3TE5 - chains A and C of the 3 polymer chains in the assembly; structure by X-ray diffraction, 2.50 A resolution.

# Chain A
Protein: Carbon catabolite-derepressing protein kinase
From: Saccharomyces cerevisiae
Notes: EC 2.7.11.1
UniProtKB: P06782 (SNF1_YEAST); residues 457-633 here = UniProt positions 457-633
Chain sequence (179 residues; row label = number of the first residue in the row):
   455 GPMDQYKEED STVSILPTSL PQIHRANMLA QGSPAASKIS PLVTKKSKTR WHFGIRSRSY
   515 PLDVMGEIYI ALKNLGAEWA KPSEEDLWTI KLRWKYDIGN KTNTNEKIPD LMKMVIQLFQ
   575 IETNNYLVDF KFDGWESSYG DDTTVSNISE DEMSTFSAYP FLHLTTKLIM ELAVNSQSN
Unresolved in the structure: 455-463, 551-561, 592-609, 631-633
Sequence notes: expression tag (455-456)
Swiss-Prot annotation at these positions:
  - modified residue (Phosphoserine): S487, S632
  - cross-link (Glycyl lysine isopeptide (Lys-Gly)): K461 (interchain with G-Cter in ubiquitin), K549 (interchain with G-Cter in SUMO)
  - mutagenesis: K549 (K549R: Decreases sumoylation of SNF1)

# Chain C
Protein: Nuclear protein SNF4
From: Saccharomyces cerevisiae
UniProtKB: P12904 (SNF4_YEAST); residues 3-323 here correspond to UniProt positions 2-322 (UniProt number = residue number - 1)
Chain sequence (323 residues; numbered 1 to 323; the number before each row is that of its first residue):
     1 MAKPTQDSQE KVSIEQQLAV ESIRKFLNSK TSYDVLPVSY RLIVLDTSLL VKKSLNVLLQ
    61 NSIVSAPLWD SKTSRFAGLL TTTDFINVIQ YYFSNPDKFE LVDKLQLDGL KDIERALGVD
   121 QLDTASIHPS RPLFEACLKM LESRSGRIPL IDQDEETHRE IVVSVLTQYR ILKFVALNCR
   181 ETHFLKIPIG DLNIITQDNM KSCQMTTPVI DVIQMLTQGR VSSVPIIDEN GYLINVYEAY
   241 DVLGLIKGGI YNDLSLSVGE ALMRRSDDFE GVYTCTKNDK LSTIMDNIRK ARVHRFFVVD
   301 DVGRLVGVLT LSDILKYILL GSN
Unresolved in the structure: 1-6, 121-123, 323
Sequence notes: expression tag (1-2)
Residues lining bound ligands: NADH (NAI; 1,4-dihydronicotinamide adenine dinucleotide): T83, L141, R144, S145, G146, Q168, T196, N199, M200, K201, R220, V221, S222, S223, V224, P225, V308, T310, L311, S312, D313
Swiss-Prot annotation at these positions:
  - binding site (ADP): I43, R147, T167 to R170, T196, S222, S223, R292 to H294, T310 to D313
  - binding site (AMP): T196, K201, S222, S223, T310 to D313
  - binding site (ATP): T196, K201, S222, S223, T310 to D313

# How chain A and chain C interact
Pairs across the interface (80):
  S465(A) with D279(C); T283(C)
  T466(A) with T274(C); C275(C); T276(C), hydrogen bond; D279(C), hydrogen bond
  V467(A) with T274(C); C275(C), hydrophobic; D279(C), hydrogen bond (backbone-side chain); T283(C); N287(C); F296(C), hydrophobic
  S468(A) with V272(C); Y273(C); T274(C), hydrogen bond (backbone-backbone)
  I469(A) with E270(C); G271(C); V272(C); Y273(C)
  L470(A) with L233(C), hydrophobic; I234(C); V272(C), hydrogen bond (backbone-backbone); T274(C)
  T472(A) with I234(C), hydrogen bond (side chain-backbone); N235(C), hydrogen bond (backbone-side chain)
  S473(A) with I234(C); N235(C); R265(C); F269(C); G271(C); V272(C), hydrogen bond (side chain-backbone)
  L474(A) with G271(C)
  P475(A) with S266(C); D267(C); F269(C), hydrophobic
  H478(A) with M205(C); N235(C); G259(C), hydrogen bond (side chain-backbone); L262(C)
  R479(A) with M263(C), hydrogen bond (side chain-backbone)
  M482(A) with G259(C); E260(C); M263(C), hydrophobic
  S487(A) with E260(C)
  A489(A) with E260(C)
  A490(A) with M263(C), hydrophobic
  I493(A) with L256(C), hydrophobic; E260(C); M263(C), hydrophobic; R264(C)
  S494(A) with M263(C); R264(C), hydrogen bond (backbone-side chain)
  P495(A) with M263(C); R264(C); R265(C); D267(C)
  L496(A) with R264(C), hydrogen bond (backbone-backbone); S266(C), hydrogen bond (backbone-side chain)
  T498(A) with L59(C); Q60(C)
  K499(A) with Q60(C)
  K500(A) with L59(C); Q60(C); S62(C), hydrogen bond
  S501(A) with Q60(C)
  Y550(A) with W69(C); S71(C); S74(C), hydrogen bond
  P563(A) with E156(C)
  W589(A) with E156(C); T157(C)
  F610(A) with D154(C)
  S611(A) with D154(C), hydrogen bond (backbone-side chain); I161(C)
  Y613(A) with L42(C), hydrogen bond (side chain-backbone); V44(C); W69(C); F76(C), hydrophobic
  P614(A) with W69(C)
  H617(A) with S71(C)
Other interface residues (no listed pair), chain A (35 interface residues in all): D464, Q476, I562
Other interface residues (no listed pair), chain C (39 interface residues in all): I284

# Summary
Chain A and chain C form an interface of 35 and 39 residues respectively, with 17 hydrogen bonds. Polar
contacts include T466(A)-T276(C), T466(A)-D279(C) and V467(A)-D279(C). Chain C binds NADH.
Chain A is Carbon catabolite-derepressing protein kinase and chain C is Nuclear protein SNF4, both from
Saccharomyces cerevisiae; the structure, structure of the regulatory fragment of sacchromyces cerevisiae ampk
in complex with NADH, was determined by X-ray diffraction together with 3T4N and 3TDH from the same study.
